Entry 7LI7 (electron microscopy, 4.10 A resolution (low resolution: residue-level contacts below are approximate; hydrogen-bond / salt-bridge calls are withheld)); this record covers chains A and B of the 3 polymer chains in the assembly.

# Chain A
Name: Sodium-dependent serotonin transporter
Source organism: Homo sapiens
UniProtKB: P31645 (SC6A4_HUMAN); numbering as in UniProt (aligned over 79-615)
Amino-acid sequence (537 residues; row label = number of the first residue in the row):
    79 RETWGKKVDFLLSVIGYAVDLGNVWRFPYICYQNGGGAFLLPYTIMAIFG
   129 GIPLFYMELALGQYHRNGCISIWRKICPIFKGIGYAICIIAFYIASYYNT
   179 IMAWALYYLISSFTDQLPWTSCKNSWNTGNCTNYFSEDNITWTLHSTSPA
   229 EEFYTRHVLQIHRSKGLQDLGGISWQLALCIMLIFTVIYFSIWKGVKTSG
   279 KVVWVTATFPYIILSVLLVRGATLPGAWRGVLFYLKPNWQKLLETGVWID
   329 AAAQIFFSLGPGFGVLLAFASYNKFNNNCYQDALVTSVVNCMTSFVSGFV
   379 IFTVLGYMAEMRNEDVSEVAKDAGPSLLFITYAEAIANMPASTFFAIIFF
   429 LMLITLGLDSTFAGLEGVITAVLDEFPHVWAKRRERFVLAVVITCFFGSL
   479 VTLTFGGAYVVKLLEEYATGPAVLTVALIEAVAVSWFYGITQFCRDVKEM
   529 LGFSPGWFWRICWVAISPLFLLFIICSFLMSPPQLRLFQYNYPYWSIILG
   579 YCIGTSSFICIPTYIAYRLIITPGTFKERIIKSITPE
Cystine bridges: Cys-200/Cys-209
Covalent attachments: N-acetylglucosamine (NAG) linked to Asn-208

# Chain B
Name: variable domain of 15B8 antibody Fab heavy chain
Source organism: Mus musculus
Notes: antibody fragment or engineered binder
Amino-acid sequence (118 residues; each row starts with the number of its first residue):
    20 QVQLQQSGPELVKLGASVRISCKASGYRFSYSWMNWVKQRPGKGLEWIGR
    70 IYPGDGDTKYSGKFKGKATLTADKSSSTVYMQLSSLTSEDSAVYFCARSA
   120 YGSEGFAMDYWGQGTSVT
Cystine bridges: Cys-41/Cys-115

# How chain A and chain B interact
Residue-residue contacts (15):
  Ser-199(A) with Asp-74(B)
  Lys-201(A) with Asp-76(B)
  Asn-202(A) with Arg-69(B); Phe-125(B)
  Trp-204(A) with Gly-121(B)
  Asn-205(A) with Tyr-120(B); Gly-121(B); Ser-122(B)
  Thr-206(A) with Tyr-50(B); Tyr-120(B); Gly-121(B)
  Gly-207(A) with Arg-47(B); Tyr-120(B)
  Tyr-212(A) with Tyr-50(B)
  Asn-217(A) with Tyr-50(B)
Interface residues without a listed pair, chain A (12 interface residues in all): Cys-200, Cys-209, Thr-210
Interface residues without a listed pair, chain B (13 interface residues in all): Trp-52, Tyr-71, Ala-119, Glu-123

# In short
12 residues of chain A and 13 residues of chain B are in contact. Covalently linked N-acetylglucosamine: at
Asn-208(A).
Here chain A is Sodium-dependent serotonin transporter (Homo sapiens) and chain B is variable domain of 15B8
antibody Fab heavy chain (Mus musculus). Entry 7LI7 (apo serotonin transporter reconstituted in lipid nanodisc
in presence of NaCl in occluded conformation) was determined by electron microscopy (same publication as 7LI6,
7LI8, 7LI9, 7LIA and 7MGW).
